PDB entry 8OF4 | electron microscopy, 2.94 A resolution | chains C and I of the 11 polymer chains in the assembly

# Chain C
Protein: Histone H2A type 1
Organism: Xenopus laevis
UniProtKB: P06897 (H2A1_XENLA); residues 0-129 here correspond to UniProt positions 1-130 (UniProt number = residue number + 1)
Amino-acid sequence (130 residues; row label = number of the first residue in the row; numbering starts at 0):
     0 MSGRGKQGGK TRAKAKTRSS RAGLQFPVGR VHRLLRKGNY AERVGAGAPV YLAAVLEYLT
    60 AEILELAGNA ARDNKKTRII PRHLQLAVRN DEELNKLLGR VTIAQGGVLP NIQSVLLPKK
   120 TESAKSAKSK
Unresolved in the structure: 0-3, 124-129
Sequence notes: conflict Arg99 (Gly100 in P06897)
UniProt features mapped onto this chain:
  - modified residue: Ser1 (N-acetylserine), Lys5 (N6-(2-hydroxyisobutyryl)lysine), Lys9 (N6-(2-hydroxyisobutyryl)lysine), Lys36 (N6-(2-hydroxyisobutyryl)lysine), Lys74 (N6-(2-hydroxyisobutyryl)lysine), Lys75 (N6-(2-hydroxyisobutyryl)lysine), Lys95 (N6-(2-hydroxyisobutyryl)lysine), Gln104 (N5-methylglutamine), Lys118 (N6-(2-hydroxyisobutyryl)lysine)
  - cross-link (Glycyl lysine isopeptide (Lys-Gly)): Lys13 (interchain with G-Cter in ubiquitin), Lys15 (interchain with G-Cter in ubiquitin), Lys119 (interchain with G-Cter in ubiquitin)
From the paper describing this entry:
  - post-translational modification sites: Lys119 (citing earlier work)

# Chain I
Molecule: 145-nt DNA strand
Organism: Xenopus laevis
Sequence (145 nucleotides; numbered -72 to 72; the number before each row is that of its first residue; numbers below 1 keep their minus sign (DA-72 is residue -72)):
   -72 ATCAGAATCC CGGTGCCGAG GCCGCTCAAT TGGTCGTAGA CAGCTCTAGC ACCGCTTAAA
   -12 CGCACGTACG CGCTGTCCCC CGCGTTTTAA CCGCCAAGGG GATTACTCCC TAGTCTCCAG
    48 GCACGTGTCA GATATATACA TCGAT

# Chain C / chain I interface
Contacting residue pairs (17; chain C residue first):
  Gly4(C) - DG-40(I)  hydrogen bond to the phosphate
  Gly8(C) - DT-42(I)  phosphate contact
  Gly8(C) - DG-41(I)  sugar contact
  Ala12(C) - DT-42(I)  phosphate contact
  Ala12(C) - DG-41(I)  phosphate contact
  Ala14(C) - DT-43(I)  phosphate contact
  Ala14(C) - DT-42(I)  phosphate contact
  Lys15(C) - DT-42(I)  hydrogen bond to the phosphate
  Thr16(C) - DT-43(I)  phosphate contact
  Arg17(C) - DT-43(I)  salt bridge to the phosphate
  Arg20(C) - DT-42(I)  salt bridge to the phosphate
  Gly28(C) - DT-43(I)  phosphate contact
  Arg29(C) - DA-44(I)  phosphate contact
  Arg32(C) - DA-45(I)  phosphate contact
  Arg32(C) - DA-44(I)  salt bridge to the phosphate
  Arg42(C) - DA-35(I)  sugar contact
  Arg77(C) - DA-54(I)  sugar contact
Also at the interface, not in a pair above, chain C (15 interface residues in all): Lys5, Gly7

# Overview
The interface between chain C and chain I involves 15 residues on one side and 8 on the other, with 2 hydrogen
bonds and 3 salt bridges. Among the polar pairs are Gly4(C)-DG-40(I), Lys15(C)-DT-42(I) and Arg17(C)-DT-43(I).
From the paper: a modification site at Lys119(C).
Chain C is Histone H2A type 1 and chain I is a 145-nt DNA strand, both from Xenopus laevis; the structure,
Nucleosome Bound human SIRT6 (Composite), was determined by electron microscopy.
